1ULI - chains B and E of the 6 polymer chains in the assembly; structure by X-ray diffraction, 2.20 A resolution.

== Chain B ==
Name: biphenyl dioxygenase small subunit
From: Rhodococcus sp
Notes: EC 1.14.12.18
UniProt: Q53123 (Q53123_RHOSR); residue numbers follow UniProt; this construct covers 1-187
Amino-acid sequence (187 residues; numbered 1 to 187; the number before each row is that of its first residue):
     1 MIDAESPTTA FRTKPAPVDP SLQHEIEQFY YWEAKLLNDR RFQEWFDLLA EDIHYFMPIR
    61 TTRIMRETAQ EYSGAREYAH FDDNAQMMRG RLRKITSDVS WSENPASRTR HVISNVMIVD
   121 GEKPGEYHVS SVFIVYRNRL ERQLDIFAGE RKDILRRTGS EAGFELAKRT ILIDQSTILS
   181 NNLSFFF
Disordered / not traced: 1-10

== Chain E ==
Name: biphenyl dioxygenase large subunit
From: Rhodococcus sp
Notes: EC 1.14.12.18
UniProt: Q53122 (Q53122_RHOSR); residues 1-460 here = UniProt positions 1-460
Amino-acid sequence (460 residues; row label = number of the first residue in the row):
     1 MTDVQCEPAL AGRKPKWADA DIAELVDERT GRLDPRIYTD EALYEQELER IFGRSWLLMG
    61 HETQIPKAGD FMTNYMGEDP VMVVRQKNGE IRVFLNQCRH RGMRICRADG GNAKSFTCSY
   121 HGWAYDTGGN LVSVPFEEQA FPGLRKEDWG PLQARVETYK GLIFANWDAD APDLDTYLGE
   181 AKFYMDHMLD RTEAGTEAIP GIQKWVIPCN WKFAAEQFCS DMYHAGTTSH LSGILAGLPD
   241 GVDLSELAPP TEGIQYRATW GGHGSGFYIG DPNLLLAIMG PKVTEYWTQG PAAEKASERL
   301 GSTERGQQLM AQHMTIFPTC SFLPGINTIR AWHPRGPNEI EVWAFTVVDA DAPEEMKEEY
   361 RQQTLRTFSA GGVFEQDDGE NWVEIQQVLR GHKARSRPFN AEMGLGQTDS DNPDYPGTIS
   421 YVYSEEAARG LYTQWVRMMT SPDWAALDAT RPAVSESTHT
Disordered / not traced: 1-16, 239-249, 453-460
UniProt features mapped onto this chain:
  - binding site ([2Fe-2S] cluster): Cys98, His100, Cys118, His121
  - binding site (Fe cation): His224, His230, Asp378

== Chain B / chain E interface ==
Residue-residue contacts (10):
  Trp101(B) with Arg107(E), hydrogen bond (backbone-side chain); Ser119(E)
  Asn104(B) with Arg107(E), hydrogen bond (backbone-side chain)
  Pro105(B) with Arg107(E)
  Arg139(B) with Arg107(E)
  Glu141(B) with Tyr75(E), hydrogen bond; Arg104(E), salt bridge
  Arg142(B) with Val206(E); Glu339(E), salt bridge; Glu341(E), salt bridge
Other interface residues (no listed pair), chain B (8 interface residues in all): Ser102, Leu140
Other interface residues (no listed pair), chain E (9 interface residues in all): Ala108, Arg335

== In short ==
The interface between chain B and chain E involves 8 residues on one side and 9 on the other, with 3 hydrogen
bonds and 3 salt bridges. Polar pairs include Glu141(B)-Arg104(E), Arg142(B)-Glu339(E) and
Arg142(B)-Glu341(E).
Chain B is biphenyl dioxygenase small subunit and chain E is biphenyl dioxygenase large subunit, both from
Rhodococcus sp; the structure, Biphenyl dioxygenase (BphA1A2) derived from Rhodococcus sp. strain RHA1, was
determined by X-ray diffraction, deposited together with 1ULJ.
